Entry 6DUZ (electron microscopy, 3.60 A resolution); this record covers chains K and L of the 48 polymer chains in the assembly.

[Chain K (and L)]
Molecule: Protein PrgH
Source organism: Salmonella enterica subsp. enterica serovar Typhimurium
Notes: chain L of this document is another copy of the same molecule, construct and numbering; everything in this record applies to it too
UniProt: P41783 (PRGH_SALTY); residues 1-392 here = UniProt positions 1-392
Sequence (392 residues; numbered 1 to 392; the number before each row is that of its first residue):
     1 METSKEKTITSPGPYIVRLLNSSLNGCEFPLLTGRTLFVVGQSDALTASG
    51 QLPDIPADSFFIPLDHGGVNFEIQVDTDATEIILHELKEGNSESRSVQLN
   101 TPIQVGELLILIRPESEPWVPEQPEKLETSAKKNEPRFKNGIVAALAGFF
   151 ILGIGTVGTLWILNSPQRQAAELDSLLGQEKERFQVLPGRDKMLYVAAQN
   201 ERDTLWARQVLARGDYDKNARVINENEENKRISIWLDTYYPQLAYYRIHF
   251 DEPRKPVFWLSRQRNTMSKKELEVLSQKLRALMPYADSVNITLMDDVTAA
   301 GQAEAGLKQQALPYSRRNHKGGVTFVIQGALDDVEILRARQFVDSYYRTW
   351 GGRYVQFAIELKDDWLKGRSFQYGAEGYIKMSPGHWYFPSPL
Not modelled in the structure: 1-170, 365-392

[How chain K and chain L interact]
Contacting residue pairs (29; chain K residue first):
  Gln179(K) with Leu211(L); Ala212(L); Gly214(L)
  Glu180(K) with Ala212(L)
  Lys181(K) with Asn219(L)
  Glu182(K) with Arg221(L), salt bridge
  Arg183(K) with Arg208(L)
  His249(K) with Thr238(L)
  Asp251(K) with Ile234(L); Thr238(L), hydrogen bond
  Glu252(K) with Tyr239(L)
  Val257(K) with Tyr239(L), hydrophobic
  Trp259(K) with Asp237(L); Thr238(L)
  Thr298(K) with Gln242(L), hydrogen bond
  Gln302(K) with Gln242(L)
  Lys308(K) with His319(L)
  Gln309(K) with His319(L); Thr324(L), hydrogen bond (backbone-side chain); Arg353(L); Tyr354(L), hydrogen bond (side chain-backbone)
  Gln310(K) with Gln356(L), hydrogen bond
  Ala311(K) with Arg317(L)
  Asp332(K) with Glu360(L)
  Val334(K) with Ile359(L)
  Glu335(K) with Glu360(L)
  Arg338(K) with Ala358(L)
  Arg348(K) with Ile234(L)
  Thr349(K) with Asp237(L), hydrogen bond
Interface residues without a listed pair, chain K (25 interface residues in all): Lys255, Met294, Ala305
Interface residues without a listed pair, chain L (28 interface residues in all): Met193, Arg213, Trp235, Pro241, Val326, Val355, Phe357, Lys362

[Overview]
Chain K and chain L form an interface of 25 and 28 residues respectively, with 6 hydrogen bonds and 1 salt
bridge. Polar pairs include Glu182(K)-Arg221(L), Asp251(K)-Thr238(L) and Thr298(K)-Gln242(L).
Chain K and chain L are both Protein PrgH (Salmonella enterica subsp. enterica serovar Typhimurium); the
structure, Structure of the periplasmic domains of PrgH and PrgK from the assembled Salmonella type III
secretion ..., was determined by electron microscopy, deposited together with 6DV3, 6DV6 and 6DWB.
